PDB entry 5ZUF | electron microscopy, 6.80 A resolution (low resolution: residue-level contacts below are approximate; hydrogen-bond / salt-bridge calls are withheld) | chains D and E of the 5 polymer chains in the assembly

Chain D:
Name: R10 antibody light chain
Organism: Mus musculoides
Notes: antibody fragment or engineered binder
Chain sequence (212 residues; each row starts with the number of its first residue):
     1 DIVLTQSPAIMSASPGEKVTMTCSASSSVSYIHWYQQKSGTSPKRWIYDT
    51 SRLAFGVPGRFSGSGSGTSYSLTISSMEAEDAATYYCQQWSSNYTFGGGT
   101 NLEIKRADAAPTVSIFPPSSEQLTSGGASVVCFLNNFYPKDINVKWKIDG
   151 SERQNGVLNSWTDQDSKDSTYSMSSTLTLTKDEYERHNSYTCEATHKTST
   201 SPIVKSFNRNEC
Disulfide bonds: Cys-23/Cys-87, Cys-132/Cys-192

Chain E:
Name: R10 antibody heavy chain
Organism: Mus musculoides
Notes: antibody fragment or engineered binder
Chain sequence (220 residues; row label = number of the first residue in the row; note: 1 number in that range is skipped by the numbering (no residue carries it; nothing is unmodelled there)):
     1 EVKLVESGGGSVKPGGSLKLSCAASGFSFSTYGMSWVRQTPEKRLEWVAT
    51 ISGGGGYTYYPDSVKGRFTISRDNARNILYLQMSSLRSGDTAMYYCARRV
   101 TTVAEYYFDYWGQGTTLTVSSPKTTPPSVYPLAPA
   137 AAQTNSMVTLGCLVKGYFPEPVTVTWNSGSLSSGVHTFPAVLQSDLYTLS
   187 SSVTVPSSTWPSETVTCNVAHPASSTKVDKKIVPR
Unresolved in the structure: 137-139
Disulfide bonds: Cys-148/Cys-203

Chain D / chain E interface:
Contacting residue pairs (70):
  Ser-30(D) / Glu-105(E)
  Tyr-31(D) / Glu-105(E)
  His-33(D) / Glu-105(E)
  His-33(D) / Tyr-106(E)
  His-33(D) / Tyr-107(E)
  Trp-34(D) / Tyr-107(E)
  Tyr-35(D) / Tyr-107(E)
  Tyr-35(D) / Phe-108(E)
  Tyr-35(D) / Trp-111(E)
  Gln-37(D) / Gln-39(E)
  Gln-37(D) / Tyr-95(E)
  Ser-42(D) / Tyr-95(E)
  Ser-42(D) / Trp-111(E)
  Ser-42(D) / Gly-112(E)
  Pro-43(D) / Trp-111(E)
  Arg-45(D) / Tyr-107(E)
  Arg-45(D) / Asp-109(E)
  Trp-46(D) / Tyr-107(E)
  Ile-47(D) / Tyr-107(E)
  Tyr-48(D) / Tyr-107(E)
  Arg-52(D) / Thr-102(E)
  Arg-52(D) / Val-103(E)
  Tyr-86(D) / Gln-39(E)
  Tyr-86(D) / Lys-43(E)
  Tyr-86(D) / Leu-45(E)
  Gln-88(D) / Phe-108(E)
  Trp-90(D) / Arg-99(E)
  Trp-90(D) / Glu-105(E)
  Trp-90(D) / Tyr-106(E)
  Trp-90(D) / Phe-108(E)
  Asn-93(D) / Trp-47(E)
  Tyr-94(D) / Trp-47(E)
  Phe-96(D) / Leu-45(E)
  Phe-96(D) / Trp-111(E)
  Ser-114(D) / Thr-145(E)
  Phe-116(D) / Leu-132(E)
  Phe-116(D) / Ala-133(E)
  Phe-116(D) / Thr-145(E)
  Pro-117(D) / Ala-135(E)
  Ser-119(D) / Tyr-130(E)
  Ser-119(D) / Pro-131(E)
  Glu-121(D) / Pro-131(E)
  Glu-121(D) / Lys-216(E)
  Gln-122(D) / Tyr-130(E)
  Gln-122(D) / Lys-151(E)
  Ser-129(D) / Leu-149(E)
  Ser-129(D) / Lys-151(E)
  Phe-133(D) / Gly-147(E)
  Phe-133(D) / Phe-174(E)
  Phe-133(D) / Ser-187(E)
  Phe-133(D) / Ser-188(E)
  Asn-135(D) / Thr-145(E)
  Asn-135(D) / His-172(E)
  Asn-135(D) / Phe-174(E)
  Asn-135(D) / Ser-188(E)
  Asn-136(D) / His-172(E)
  Leu-158(D) / Val-177(E)
  Ser-160(D) / Phe-174(E)
  Ser-160(D) / Pro-175(E)
  Trp-161(D) / Pro-175(E)
  Thr-162(D) / Thr-173(E)
  Thr-162(D) / Phe-174(E)
  Lys-167(D) / Ser-169(E)
  Ser-172(D) / His-172(E)
  Ser-172(D) / Phe-174(E)
  Met-173(D) / Phe-174(E)
  Ser-174(D) / Phe-174(E)
  Ser-174(D) / Ser-186(E)
  Thr-178(D) / Lys-151(E)
  Cys-212(D) / Arg-221(E)
Interface residues without a listed pair, chain D (47 interface residues in all): Asp-49, Ser-91, Gly-98, Thr-112, Val-131, Asn-159, Asp-165, Thr-176
Interface residues without a listed pair, chain E (46 interface residues in all): Val-37, Glu-42, Glu-46, Pro-61, Val-100, Ala-104, Gln-113, Val-129, Pro-134, Met-143, Leu-146

In short:
47 residues of chain D face 46 of chain E across their interface.
Chain D is R10 antibody light chain and chain E is R10 antibody heavy chain, both from Mus musculoides; the
structure, Fit R10 Fab coordinates into the cryo-EM of EV71 in complex with A9, was determined by electron
microscopy together with 5ZUD from the same study.
